5Y0C - chains J and C of the 10 polymer chains in the assembly; structure by X-ray diffraction, 2.09 A resolution.

# Chain J
Molecule: 146-nt DNA strand
Organism: Homo sapiens
Sequence (146 nucleotides; numbered 147 to 292; the number before each row is that of its first residue):
   147 ATCAATATCC ACCTGCAGAT TCTACCAAAA GTGTATTTGG AAACTGCTCC ATCAAAAGGC
   207 ATGTTCAGCT GAATTCAGCT GAACATGCCT TTTGATGGAG CAGTTTCCAA ATACACTTTT
   267 GGTAGAATCT GCAGGTGGAT ATTGAT
Bound ions: Mn2+ site 1: DG185, DG186; Mn2+ site 2 near DG217 (its only coordinating residue here); Mn2+ site 3 near DG267 (its only coordinating residue here); Mn2+ site 4 near DG280 (its only coordinating residue here)

# Chain C
Name: Histone H2A type 1-B/E
Organism: Homo sapiens
Reference sequence: P04908 (H2A1B_HUMAN); residues 0-129 here correspond to UniProt positions 1-130 (UniProt number = residue number + 1)
Sequence (133 residues; numbered -3 to 129; the number before each row is that of its first residue; numbers below 1 keep their minus sign (Gly-3 is residue -3)):
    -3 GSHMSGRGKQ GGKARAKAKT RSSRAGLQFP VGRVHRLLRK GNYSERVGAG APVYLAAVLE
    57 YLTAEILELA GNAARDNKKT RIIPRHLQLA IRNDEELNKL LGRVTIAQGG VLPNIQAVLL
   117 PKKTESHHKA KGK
Disordered / not traced: -3 to 10, 119-129
Differences from the reference sequence: expression tag (-3 to -1)
Curated features (UniProtKB/Swiss-Prot):
  - modified residue: Ser1 (N-acetylserine), Arg3 (Citrulline), Lys5 (N6-(2-hydroxyisobutyryl)lysine), Lys9 (N6-(2-hydroxyisobutyryl)lysine), Lys13 (N6-(beta-hydroxybutyryl)lysine), Lys36 (N6-(2-hydroxyisobutyryl)lysine), Lys74 (N6-(2-hydroxyisobutyryl)lysine), Lys75 (N6-(2-hydroxyisobutyryl)lysine), Lys95 (N6-(2-hydroxyisobutyryl)lysine), Gln104 (N5-methylglutamine), Lys118 (N6-(2-hydroxyisobutyryl)lysine), Lys119 (N6-crotonyllysine), Thr120 (Phosphothreonine), Lys125 (N6-crotonyllysine)
  - cross-link (Glycyl lysine isopeptide (Lys-Gly)): Lys13 (interchain with G-Cter in ubiquitin), Lys15 (interchain with G-Cter in ubiquitin), Lys119 (interchain with G-Cter in ubiquitin)

# How chain J and chain C interact
Contacting residue pairs - 16 pairs, chain J then chain C:
  DT258(J) with Arg42(C), hydrogen bond to the sugar; Val43(C), sugar contact; Gly44(C), phosphate contact; Ala45(C), hydrogen bond to the phosphate
  DA259(J) with Arg42(C), phosphate contact; Val43(C), hydrogen bond to the phosphate
  DT263(J) with Arg11(C), hydrogen bond to the base
  DT264(J) with Arg11(C), hydrogen bond to the sugar
  DG267(J) with Thr16(C), sugar contact
  DG268(J) with Arg29(C), hydrogen bond to the phosphate
  DT269(J) with Arg29(C), salt bridge to the phosphate
  DG277(J) with Thr76(C), hydrogen bond to the phosphate; Arg77(C), sugar contact
  DC278(J) with Lys75(C), phosphate contact; Thr76(C), hydrogen bond to the phosphate; Arg77(C), hydrogen bond to the phosphate
Interface residues without a listed pair, chain J (12 interface residues in all): DT265, DT266, DA279
Interface residues without a listed pair, chain C (15 interface residues in all): Ala14, Pro26, His31, Glu41, Lys74

# Summary
12 residues of chain J face 15 of chain C across their interface, with 9 hydrogen bonds and 1 salt bridge.
Polar pairs include DT263(J)-Arg11(C), DT258(J)-Arg42(C) and DT264(J)-Arg11(C). DG185(J) and DG186(J)
coordinate Mn2+ site 1.
Here chain J is a 146-nt DNA strand and chain C is Histone H2A type 1-B/E, both from Homo sapiens. Entry 5Y0C
(Crystal Structure of the human nucleosome at 2.09 angstrom resolution) was determined by X-ray diffraction,
deposited together with 5Y0D.
